Entry 4JU1 (X-ray diffraction, 2.90 A resolution); this record covers chain A.

== Chain A ==
Protein: Genome polyprotein
Source organism: Hepatitis C virus
Notes: EC 3.4.22.-, 3.4.21.98, 3.6.1.15, 3.6.4.13, 2.7.7.48; fragment: rna-directed rna polymerase
Reference sequence: O92972 (POLG_HCVJ4); residues 1-570 here correspond to UniProt positions 2420-2989 (UniProt number = residue number + 2419)
Sequence (576 residues; row label = number of the first residue in the row):
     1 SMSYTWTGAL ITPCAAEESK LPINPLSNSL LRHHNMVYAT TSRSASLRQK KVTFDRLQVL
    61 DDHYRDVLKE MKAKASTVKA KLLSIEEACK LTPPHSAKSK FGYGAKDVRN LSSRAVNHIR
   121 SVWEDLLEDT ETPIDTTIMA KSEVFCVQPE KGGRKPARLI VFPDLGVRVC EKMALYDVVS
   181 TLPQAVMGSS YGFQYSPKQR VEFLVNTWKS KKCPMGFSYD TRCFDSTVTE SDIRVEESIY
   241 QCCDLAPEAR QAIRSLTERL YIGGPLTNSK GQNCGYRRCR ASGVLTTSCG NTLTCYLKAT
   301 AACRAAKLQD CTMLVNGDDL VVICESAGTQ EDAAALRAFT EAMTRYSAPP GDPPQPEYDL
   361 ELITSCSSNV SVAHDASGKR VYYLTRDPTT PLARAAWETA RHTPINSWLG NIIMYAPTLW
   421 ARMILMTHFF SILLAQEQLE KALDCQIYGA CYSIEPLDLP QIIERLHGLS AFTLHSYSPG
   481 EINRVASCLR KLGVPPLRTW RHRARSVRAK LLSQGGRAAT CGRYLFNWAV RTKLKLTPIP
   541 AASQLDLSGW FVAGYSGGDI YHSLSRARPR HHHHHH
Disordered / not traced: 150-152, 564-576
Sequence notes: expression tag (571-576)
Swiss-Prot annotation at these positions:
  - binding site (Mg(2+)): Asp220, Asp318, Asp319
  - modified residue (Phosphoserine): Ser29, Ser42
Cystine bridges: Cys303-Cys311
Ion coordination: Mg2+ site 1: Gln194, Phe551; Mg2+ site 2 near Thr221 (its only coordinating residue here)
Ligand contacts: 1NZ (6-[3-([1,3]oxazolo[4,5-b]pyridin-2-yl)-2-(trifluoromethyl)phenoxy]-1-(2,4,6-trifluorobenzyl)quinazolin-4(1H)-one): Leu419, Arg422, Met423, Leu474, His475, Ser476, Tyr477, Ile482, Val485, Ala486, Leu489, Arg490, Val494, Pro495, Pro496, Leu497, Trp528

== Summary ==
Ligands of chain A: compound 1NZ. Gln194 and Phe551 coordinate Mg2+ site 1. UniProt lists 3 Mg2+-binding
residues.
Chain A is Genome polyprotein (Hepatitis C virus); the structure, Crystal structure of hcv ns5b polymerase in
complex with compound 6, was determined by X-ray diffraction, deposited together with 4JTW, 4JTY, 4JTZ and
4JU2.
